Entry 9H9I (electron microscopy, 3.20 A resolution); this record covers chains 1 and G of the 11 polymer chains in the assembly.

# Chain 1
Molecule: 16S RNA (head domain)
From: Escherichia coli
Sequence (1541 nucleotides; row label = number of the first residue in the row):
     1 AAAUUGAAGAGUUUGAUCAUGGCUCAGAUUGAACGCUGGCGGCAGGCCUA
    51 ACACAUGCAAGUCGAACGGUAACAGGAAGAAGCUUGCUUCUUUGCUGACG
   101 AGUGGCGGACGGGUGAGUAAUGUCUGGGAAACUGCCUGAUGGAGGGGGAU
   151 AACUACUGGAAACGGUAGCUAAUACCGCAUAACGUCGCAAGACCAAAGAG
   201 GGGGACCUUCGGGCCUCUUGCCAUCGGAUGUGCCCAGAUGGGAUUAGCUA
   251 GUAGGUGGGGUAACGGCUCACCUAGGCGACGAUCCCUAGCUGGUCUGAGA
   301 GGAUGACCAGCCACACUGGAACUGAGACACGGUCCAGACUCCUACGGGAG
   351 GCAGCAGUGGGGAAUAUUGCACAAUGGGCGCAAGCCUGAUGCAGCCAUGC
   401 CGCGUGUAUGAAGAAGGCCUUCGGGUUGUAAAGUACUUUCAGCGGGGAGG
   451 AAGGGAGUAAAGUUAAUACCUUUGCUCAUUGACGUUACCCGCAGAAGAAG
   501 CACCGGCUAACUCCGUGCCAGCAGCCXCGGUAAUACGGAGGGUGCAAGCG
   551 UUAAUCGGAAUUACUGGGCGUAAAGCGCACGCAGGCGGUUUGUUAAGUCA
   601 GAUGUGAAAUCCCCGGGCUCAACCUGGGAACUGCAUCUGAUACUGGCAAG
   651 CUUGAGUCUCGUAGAGGGGGGUAGAAUUCCAGGUGUAGCGGUGAAAUGCG
   701 UAGAGAUCUGGAGGAAUACCGGUGGCGAAGGCGGCCCCCUGGACGAAGAC
   751 UGACGCUCAGGUGCGAAAGCGUGGGGAGCAAACAGGAUUAGAUACCCUGG
   801 UAGUCCACGCCGUAAACGAUGUCGACUUGGAGGUUGUGCCCUUGAGGCGU
   851 GGCUUCCGGAGCUAACGCGUUAAGUCGACCGCCUGGGGAGUACGGCCGCA
   901 AGGUUAAAACUCAAAUGAAUUGACGGGGGCCCGCACAAGCGGUGGAGCAU
   951 GUGGUUUAAUUCGAUGXAACGCGAAGAACCUUACCUGGUCUUGACAUCCA
  1001 CGGAAGUUUUCAGAGAUGAGAAUGUGCCUUCGGGAACCGUGAGACAGGUG
  1051 CUGCAUGGCUGUCGUCAGCUCGUGUUGUGAAAUGUUGGGUUAAGUCCCGC
  1101 AACGAGCGCAACCCUUAUCCUUUGUUGCCAGCGGUCCGGCCGGGAACUCA
  1151 AAGGAGACUGCCAGUGAUAAACUGGAGGAAGGUGGGGAUGACGUCAAGUC
  1201 AUCAUGGCCCUUACGACCAGGGCUACACACGUGCUACAAUGGCGCAUACA
  1251 AAGAGAAGCGACCUCGCGAGAGCAAGCGGACCUCAUAAAGUGCGUCGUAG
  1301 UCCGGAUUGGAGUCUGCAACUCGACUCCAUGAAGUCGGAAUCGCUAGUAA
  1351 UCGUGGAUCAGAAUGCCACGGUGAAUACGUUCCCGGCCUUGUACACACCG
  1401 CCCGUXACACCAUGGGAGUGGGUUGCAAAAGAAGUAGGUAGCUUAACCUU
  1451 CGGGAGGGCGCUUACCACUUUGUGAUUCAUGACUGGGGUGAAGUCGUAAC
  1501 AAGGUAACCGUAGGGGAACCUGCGGUUGGAUCACCUCCUUA
Not modelled in the structure: 1-930, 1387-1541
Modified positions: PSU (pseudouridine-5'-monophosphate) at position 516, G7M (N7-methyl-guanosine-5'-monophosphate) at position 527, 2MG (2N-methylguanosine-5'-monophosphate) at position 966, 5MC (5-methylcytidine-5'-monophosphate) at position 967, 2MG (2N-methylguanosine-5'-monophosphate) at position 1207, 4OC (4n,o2'-methylcytidine-5'-monophosphate) at position 1401, 5MC (5-methylcytidine-5'-monophosphate) at position 1406, UR3 (3-methyluridine-5'-monophoshate) at position 1497, 2MG (2N-methylguanosine-5'-monophosphate) at position 1515, MA6 (6N-dimethyladenosine-5'-monophoshate) at position 1517, MA6 (6N-dimethyladenosine-5'-monophoshate) at position 1518
Ion coordination: Mg2+ site 1 near A937 (its only coordinating residue here); Mg2+ site 2: G944, G945; Mg2+ site 3 near G945 (its only coordinating residue here); Mg2+ site 4: A964, U1199; Mg2+ site 5 near C972 (its only coordinating residue here); Mg2+ site 6: G976, A1362; Mg2+ site 7 near C980 (its only coordinating residue here); Mg2+ site 8: G993, G1041; Mg2+ site 9 near G1013 (its only coordinating residue here); Mg2+ site 10: C1054, A1197; Mg2+ site 11: C1054, G1198; Mg2+ site 12: G1068, G1094; 16 more Mg2+ sites not listed

# Chain G
Name: Small ribosomal subunit protein uS7
From: Escherichia coli
UniProtKB: P02359 (RS7_ECOLI); residue numbers follow UniProt; this construct covers 1-179
Amino-acid sequence (179 residues; numbered 1 to 179; the number before each row is that of its first residue):
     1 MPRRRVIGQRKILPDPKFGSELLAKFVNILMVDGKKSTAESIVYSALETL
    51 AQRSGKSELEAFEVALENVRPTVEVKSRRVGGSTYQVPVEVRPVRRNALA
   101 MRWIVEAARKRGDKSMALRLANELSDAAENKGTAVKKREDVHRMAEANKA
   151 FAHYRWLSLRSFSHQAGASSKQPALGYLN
Not modelled in the structure: 1, 144-179
UniProt features mapped onto this chain:
  - natural variant: Leu157 to Asn179 (deletion: In strain: B and L44)
  - mutagenesis: Pro2 to Phe18 (Defective in ribosome assembly; accumulates to abnormally high levels on polysomes; significantly decreases affinity for its own mRNA), Lys36 (K36A/E: Defective in ribosome assembly), Met116 (M116G: Significantly decreases affinity for its own mRNA)

# Chain 1 / chain G interface
Pairs across the interface - 58 pairs, chain 1 then chain G:
  C932(1) - Arg3(G)  base contact
  C932(1) - Arg4(G)  hydrogen bond to the phosphate
  G933(1) - Arg3(G)  hydrogen bond to the base
  G933(1) - Arg4(G)  hydrogen bond to the phosphate
  A935(1) - Arg3(G)  hydrogen bond to the base
  A937(1) - Arg78(G)  sugar contact
  A938(1) - Lys76(G)  salt bridge to the phosphate
  A938(1) - Arg95(G)  hydrogen bond to the phosphate
  G939(1) - Arg95(G)  salt bridge to the phosphate
  G939(1) - Arg102(G)  salt bridge to the phosphate
  C940(1) - Arg102(G)  salt bridge to the phosphate
  A1092(1) - Arg4(G)  salt bridge to the phosphate
  A1093(1) - Arg4(G)  salt bridge to the phosphate
  A1239(1) - Lys114(G)  hydrogen bond to the sugar
  U1240(1) - Leu30(G)  base contact
  U1240(1) - Thr38(G)  sugar contact
  U1240(1) - Ile42(G)  base contact
  U1240(1) - Arg109(G)  hydrogen bond to the base
  U1240(1) - Met116(G)  hydrogen bond to the phosphate
  U1240(1) - Arg119(G)  salt bridge to the phosphate
  G1241(1) - Lys35(G)  salt bridge to the phosphate
  A1289(1) - Lys35(G)  hydrogen bond to the phosphate
  G1290(1) - Lys35(G)  salt bridge to the phosphate
  G1290(1) - Ser37(G)  phosphate contact
  U1291(1) - Ser37(G)  hydrogen bond to the phosphate
  G1297(1) - Lys114(G)  hydrogen bond to the base
  U1298(1) - Lys114(G)  salt bridge to the phosphate
  A1346(1) - Arg10(G)  base contact
  A1350(1) - Asp33(G)  hydrogen bond to the sugar
  U1351(1) - Asp33(G)  sugar contact
  U1372(1) - Gly34(G)  hydrogen bond to the sugar
  G1373(1) - Met31(G)  phosphate contact
  G1373(1) - Gly34(G)  sugar contact
  G1373(1) - Lys36(G)  phosphate contact
  A1374(1) - Asn28(G)  hydrogen bond to the phosphate
  A1374(1) - Lys36(G)  salt bridge to the phosphate
  A1375(1) - Lys25(G)  salt bridge to the phosphate
  A1375(1) - Asn28(G)  hydrogen bond to the phosphate
  U1376(1) - Arg10(G)  hydrogen bond to the base
  U1376(1) - Lys25(G)  salt bridge to the phosphate
  U1376(1) - Ala98(G)  phosphate contact
  U1376(1) - Arg102(G)  salt bridge to the phosphate
  A1377(1) - Pro2(G)  sugar contact
  A1377(1) - Ile7(G)  base contact
  A1377(1) - Gln9(G)  hydrogen bond to the phosphate
  A1377(1) - Arg95(G)  salt bridge to the phosphate
  C1378(1) - Val6(G)  phosphate contact
  C1378(1) - Arg78(G)  hydrogen bond to the base
  G1379(1) - Pro2(G)  base contact
  G1379(1) - Arg78(G)  hydrogen bond to the sugar
  U1380(1) - Pro2(G)  base contact
  U1380(1) - Arg3(G)  hydrogen bond to the base
  U1380(1) - Arg78(G)  sugar contact
  U1381(1) - Arg78(G)  hydrogen bond to the base
  U1381(1) - Arg79(G)  hydrogen bond to the sugar
  U1381(1) - Gly82(G)  hydrogen bond to the sugar
  C1382(1) - Arg79(G)  hydrogen bond to the sugar
  C1383(1) - Arg3(G)  base contact
Other interface residues (no listed pair), chain 1 (33 interface residues in all): C1384
Other interface residues (no listed pair), chain G (36 interface residues in all): Arg5, Gly8, Ile12, Val32, Val80, Ser83, Ser115

# Summary
The interface between chain 1 and chain G involves 33 residues on one side and 36 on the other, with 24
hydrogen bonds and 15 salt bridges. Among the polar pairs are G933(1)-Arg3(G), A935(1)-Arg3(G) and
U1240(1)-Arg109(G). UniProt lists 2 mutagenesis sites on chain G.
Chain 1 is 16S RNA (head domain) and chain G is Small ribosomal subunit protein uS7, both from Escherichia
coli; the structure, Complex 2 (HEAD) 30S-IF1-IF3-tRNA-GE81112, was determined by electron microscopy,
deposited together with 9H8G, 9H9H, 9H9J, 9H9K, 9H9L, 9H9M and 9H9N.
